6H3A - chains D and F of the 4 polymer chains in the assembly; structure by X-ray diffraction, 5.50 A resolution (low resolution: residue-level contacts below are approximate; hydrogen-bond / salt-bridge calls are withheld).

Chain D:
Name: SWI/SNF-related matrix-associated actin-dependent regulator of chromatin subfamily A containing DEAD/H box 1
Organism: Homo sapiens
Notes: EC 3.6.4.12
UniProt: Q9H4L7 (SMRCD_HUMAN), isoform Q9H4L7-2; residues 95-347 here = UniProt positions 95-347
Sequence (253 residues; each row starts with the number of its first residue):
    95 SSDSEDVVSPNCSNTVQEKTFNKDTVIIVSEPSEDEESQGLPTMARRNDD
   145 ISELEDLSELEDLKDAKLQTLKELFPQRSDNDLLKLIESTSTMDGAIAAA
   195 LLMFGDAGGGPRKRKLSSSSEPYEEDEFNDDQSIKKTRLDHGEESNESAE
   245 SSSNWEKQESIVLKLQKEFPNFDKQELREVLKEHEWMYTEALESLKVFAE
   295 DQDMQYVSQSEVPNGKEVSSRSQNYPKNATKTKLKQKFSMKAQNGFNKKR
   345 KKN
Disordered / not traced: 95-150, 204-347
Swiss-Prot annotation at these positions:
  - modified residue: Ser124 (Phosphoserine), Ser127 (Phosphoserine), Ser132 (Phosphoserine), Ser146 (Phosphoserine), Ser152 (Phosphoserine), Ser211 (Phosphoserine), Ser214 (Phosphoserine), Tyr217 (Phosphotyrosine), Ser239 (Phosphoserine), Ser242 (Phosphoserine), Ser302 (Phosphoserine)
  - cross-link: Lys335 (Glycyl lysine isopeptide (Lys-Gly) (interchain with G-Cter in SUMO2))
Reported in the primary citation:
  - mutagenesis - K161A, K166A, E167A, P170A, Q171A, D188A, A192G, L195A, L196A: unchanged binding to Transcription intermediary factor 1-beta (chain F)

Chain F:
Name: Transcription intermediary factor 1-beta
Organism: Homo sapiens
Notes: EC 2.3.2.27
UniProt: Q13263 (TIF1B_HUMAN); residues 53-434 here = UniProt positions 53-434
Sequence (382 residues; numbered 53 to 434; the number before each row is that of its first residue):
    53 GGGAEALELLEHCGVCRERLRPEREPRLLPCLHSACSACLGPAAPAAANS
   103 SGDGGAAGDGTVVDCPVCKQQCFSKDIVENYFMRDSGSKAATDAQDANQC
   153 CTSCEDNAPATSYCVECSEPLCETCVEAHQRVKYTKDHTVRSTGPAKSRD
   203 GERTVYCNVHKHEPLVLFCESCDTLTCRDCQLNAHKDHQYQFLEDAVRNQ
   253 RKLLASLVKRLGDKHATLQKSTKEVRSSIRQVSDVQKRVQVDVKMAILQI
   303 MKELNKRGRVLVNDAQKVTEGQQERLERQHWTMTKIQKHQEHILRFASWA
   353 LESDNNTALLLSKKLIYFQLHRALKMIVDPVEPHGEMKFQWDLNAWTKSA
   403 EAFGKIVAERPGTNSTGPAPMAPPRAPGPLSK
Disordered / not traced: 53-58, 95-112, 138-202, 410-434
Swiss-Prot annotation at these positions:
  - zinc finger: Cys65 to Lys121 (RING-type), Asp148 to Thr195 (B box-type 1), Glu204 to Leu245 (B box-type 2)
  - region: Lys366 to Phe370 (Involved in binding PPP1CA)
  - binding site (Zn(2+)): Cys153, Cys156, Cys177, His181, Cys209, His212, Cys232, His237
  - modified residue: Ser138 (Phosphoserine), Lys266 (N6-acetyllysine), Lys304 (N6-acetyllysine), Lys340 (N6-acetyllysine), Lys377 (N6-acetyllysine), Ser417 (Phosphoserine)
  - cross-link (Glycyl lysine isopeptide (Lys-Gly)): Lys127 (interchain with G-Cter in SUMO2), Lys199 (interchain with G-Cter in SUMO2), Lys254 (interchain with G-Cter in SUMO2), Lys261 (interchain with G-Cter in SUMO2), Lys272 (interchain with G-Cter in SUMO2), Lys304 (interchain with G-Cter in SUMO2), Lys319 (interchain with G-Cter in SUMO2), Lys366 (interchain with G-Cter in SUMO2), Lys377 (interchain with G-Cter in SUMO1), Lys407 (interchain with G-Cter in SUMO2), Lys434 (interchain with G-Cter in SUMO2)
  - mutagenesis: Cys65 (C65A: Reduces nuclear localization activity of ZNF268; when associated with A-68), Cys68 (C68A: Reduces nuclear localization activity of ZNF268; when associated with A-65), Leu306 (L306P: Disrupts the interaction with ZNF350 and amost completely relieves the transcription repressive effect of sumoylated TRIM28), Lys366 (K366G: Greatly reduced interaction with PPP1CA), Ile368 (I368G: Increased interaction with PPP1CA. Greatly decreased phosphorylation on S-824), Phe370 (F370A: Some reduction in interaction with PPP1CA; F370G: Some reduction in interaction with PPP1CA)
Ion coordination: Zn2+ site 1: Cys65, Cys68, Cys88, Cys91; Zn2+ site 2: His85, Cys117; Zn2+ site 3: Cys209, His212, Cys229; Zn2+ site 4: Cys221, Cys224, His237
Reported in the primary citation:
  - mutagenesis - L376A, I379A, V380A: unchanged binding to SWI/SNF-related matrix-associated actin-dependent regulator of chromatin subfamily A containing DEAD/H box 1 (chain D)

Interface between chain D and chain F:
Residue-residue contacts - 18 pairs, chain D then chain F:
  Asp156(D) - Ile379(F)
  Ala160(D) - Ile379(F)
  Ala160(D) - Asp381(F)
  Gln163(D) - Leu376(F)
  Thr164(D) - Ile379(F)
  Thr164(D) - Val380(F)
  Glu167(D) - His341(F)
  Glu167(D) - Leu376(F)
  Leu168(D) - Lys337(F)
  Phe169(D) - Lys337(F)
  Asp188(D) - Asp381(F)
  Asp188(D) - Val383(F)
  Gly189(D) - Arg330(F)
  Ala190(D) - Arg330(F)
  Ala201(D) - Trp333(F)
  Gly202(D) - Lys337(F)
  Gly203(D) - Trp333(F)
  Gly203(D) - Lys337(F)
Interface residues without a listed pair, chain D (17 interface residues in all): Leu157, Lys161, Ala192, Leu196
Interface residues without a listed pair, chain F (12 interface residues in all): Thr334, Ile338, Lys377
From the paper, about this interface:
  - hot spots on chain D (mutagenesis) - T164A, L168A: abolished binding to Transcription intermediary factor 1-beta (chain F)
  - hot spots on chain F (mutagenesis) - I338A: abolished binding to SWI/SNF-related matrix-associated actin-dependent regulator of chromatin subfamily A containing DEAD/H box 1 (chain D)

Overview:
17 residues of chain D and 12 residues of chain F are in contact. The paper reports that T164A and L168A of
chain D abolish binding to Transcription intermediary factor 1-beta (chain F); I338A of chain F abolishes
binding to SWI/SNF-related matrix-associated actin-dependent regulator of chromatin subfamily A containing
DEAD/H box 1 (chain D); 15 substitutions were tested in all.
Here chain D is SWI/SNF-related matrix-associated actin-dependent regulator of chromatin subfamily A
containing DEAD/H box 1 and chain F is Transcription intermediary factor 1-beta, both from Homo sapiens. Entry
6H3A (Crystal structure of the KAP1 RBCC domain in complex with the SMARCAD1 CUE1 domain) was determined by
X-ray diffraction, deposited together with 6QU1.
